PDB entry 3CME | X-ray diffraction, 2.95 A resolution | chains A and 0 of the 33 polymer chains in the assembly

# Chain A
Protein: 50S ribosomal protein L2P
Organism: Haloarcula marismortui
Reference sequence: P20276 (RL2_HALMA); residues 0-239 here correspond to UniProt positions 1-240 (UniProt number = residue number + 1)
Sequence (240 residues; each row starts with the number of its first residue; numbering starts at 0):
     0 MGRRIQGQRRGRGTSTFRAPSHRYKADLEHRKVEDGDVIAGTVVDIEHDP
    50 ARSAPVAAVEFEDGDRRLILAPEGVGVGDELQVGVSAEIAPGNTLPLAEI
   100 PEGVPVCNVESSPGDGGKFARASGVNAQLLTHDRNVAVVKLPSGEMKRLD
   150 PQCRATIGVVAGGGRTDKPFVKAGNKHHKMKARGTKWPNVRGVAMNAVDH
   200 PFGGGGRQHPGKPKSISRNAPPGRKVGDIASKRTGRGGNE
Not modelled in the structure: 0, 238-239
Ion coordination: Mg2+: Asn-188 (shared with U1846(0) of chain 0); Sr2+ near His-208 (its only coordinating residue here)

# Chain 0
Molecule: 50S ribosomal RNA
Organism: Haloarcula marismortui
Sequence (2923 nucleotides; each row starts with the number of its first residue):
     1 GUUGGCUACUAUGCCAGCUGGUGGAUUGCUCGGCUCAGGCGCUGAUGAAG
    51 GACGUGCCAAGCUGCGAUAAGCUGUGGGGAGCCGCACGGAGGCGAAGAAC
   101 CACAGAUUUCCGAAUGAGAAUCUCUCUAACAAUUGCUUCGCGCAAUGAGG
   151 AACCCCGAGAACUGAAACAUCUCAGUAUCGGGAGGAACAGAAAACGCAAC
   201 GUGAUGUCGUUAGUAACCGCGAGUGAACGCGAUACAGCCCAAACCGAAGC
   251 CCUCACGGGCAAUGUGGUGUCAGGGCUACCUCUCAUCAGCCGACCGUCUU
   301 CACGAAGUCUCUUGGAAUAGAGCGUGAUACAGGGUGACAACCCCGUACUG
   351 AAGACCAGUACGCUGUGCGGUAGUGCCAGAGUAGCGGGGGUUGGAUAUCC
   401 CUCGCGAAUAACGCAGGCAUCGACUGCGAAGGCUAAACACAACCUGAGAC
   451 CGAUAGUGAACAAGUAGUGUGAACGAACGCUGCAAAGUACCCUCAGAAGG
   501 GAGGCGAAAUAGAGCAUGAAAUCAGUUGGCGAUCGAGCGACAGGGCAUAC
   551 AAGGUCCCUUGACGAAUGACCGAGACGCGAGUCUCCAGUAAGACUCACGG
   601 GAAGCCGAUGUUCUGUCGUACGUUUUGAAAAACGAGCCAGGGAGUGUGUC
   651 UGUAUGGCAAGUCUAACCGGAGUAUCCGGGGAGGCACAGGGAAACCGACA
   701 UGGCCGCAGGGCUUUGCCCGAGGGCCGCCGUCUUCAAGGGCGGGGAGCCA
   751 UGUGGACACGACCCGAAUCCGGACGAUCUACGCAUGGACAAGAUGAAGCG
   801 UGCCGAAAGGCACGUGGAAGUCUGUUAGAGUUGGUGUCCUACAAUACCCU
   851 CUCGUGAUCUAUGUGUAGGGGUGAAAGGCCCAUCGAGUCCGGCAACAGCU
   901 GGUUCCAAUCGAAACAUGUCGAAGCAUGACCUCCGCCGAGGUAGUCUGUG
   951 AGGUAGAGCGACCGAUUGGUGUGUCCGCCUCCGAGAGGAGUCGGCACACC
  1001 UGUCAAACUCCAAACUUACAGACGCUGUUUGACGCGGGGAUUCCGGUGCG
  1051 CGGGGUAAGCCUGUGUACCAGGAGGGGAACAACCCAGAGAUAGGUUAAGG
  1101 UCCCCAAGUGUGGAUUAAGUGUAAUCCUCUGAAGGUGGUCUCGAGCCCUA
  1151 GACAGCCGGGAGGUGAGCUUAGAAGCAGCUACCCUCUAAGAAAAGCGUAA
  1201 CAGCUUACCGGCCGAGGUUUGAGGCGCCCAAAAUGAUCGGGACUCAAAUC
  1251 CACCACCGAGACCUGUCCGUACCACUCAUACUGGUAAUCGAGUAGAUUGG
  1301 CGCUCUAAUUGGAUGGAAGCAGGGGCGAGAGCUCCUGUGGACCGAUUAGU
  1351 GACGAAAAUCCUGGCCAUAGUAGCAGCGAUAGUCGGGUGAGAACCCCGAC
  1401 GGCCUAAUGGAUAAGGGUUCCUCAGCACUGCUGAUCAGCUGAGGGUUAGC
  1451 CGGUCCUAAGUCUCACCGCAACUCGACUGAGACGAAAUGGGAAACAGGUU
  1501 AAUAUUCCUGUGCCAUCAUGCAGUGAAAGUUGACGCCCUGGGGUCGAUCA
  1551 CGCCGGGCAUUCGCCCGGUCGAACCGUCCAACUCCGUGGAAGCCGUAAUG
  1601 GCAGGAAGCGGACGAACGGCGGCAUAGGGAAACGUGAUUCAACCUGGGGC
  1651 CCAUGAAAAGACGAGCAUGAUGUCCGUACCGAGAACCGACACAGGUGUCC
  1701 AUGGCGGCGAAAGCCAAGGCCUGUCGGGAGCAACCAACGUUAGGGAAUUC
  1751 GGCAAGUUAGUCCCGUACCUUCGGAAGAAGGGAUGCCUGCUCCGGAACGG
  1801 AGCAGGUCGCAGUGACUCGGAAGCUCGGACUGUCUAGUAACAACAUAGGU
  1851 GACCGCAAAUCCGCAAGGACUCGUACGGUCACUGAAUCCUGCCCAGUGCA
  1901 GGUAUCUGAACACCUCGUACAAGAGGACGAAGGACCUGUCAACGGCGGGG
  1951 GUAACUAUGACCCUCUUAAGGUAGCGUAGUACCUUGCCGCAUCAGUAGCG
  2001 GCUUGCAUGAAUGGAUUAACCAGAGCUUCACUGUCCCAACGUUGGGCCCG
  2051 GUGAACUGUACAUUCCAGUGCGGAGUCUGGAGACACCCAGGGGGAAGCGA
  2101 AGACCCUAUGGAGCUUUACUGCAGGCUGUCGCUGAGACGUGGUCGCCGAU
  2151 GUGCAGCAUAGGUAGGAGUCGUUACAGAGGUACCCGCGCUAGCGGGCCAC
  2201 CCAGACAACAGUGAAAUACUACCCGUCGGUGACUGCGACUCUCACUCCGG
  2251 GAGGAGGACACCGAUAGCCGGGCAGUUUGACUGGGGCGGUACGCGCUCGA
  2301 AAAGAUAUCGAGCGCGCCCUAUGGUCAUCUCAGCCGGGACAGAGACCCGG
  2351 CGAAGAGUGCAAGAGCAAAAGAUGACUUGACAGUGUUCUUCCCAACGAGG
  2401 AACGCUGACGCGAAAGCGUGGUCUAGCGAACCAAUUAGCCUGCUUGAUGC
  2451 GGGCAAUUGAUGACAGAAAAGCUACCCUAGGGAUAACAGAGUCGUCACUC
  2501 GCAAGAGCACAUAUCGACCGAGUGGCUUGCUACCUCGAUGUCGGUUCCCU
  2551 CCAUCCUGCCCGUGCAGAAGCGGGCAAGGGUGAGGUUGUUCGCCUAUUAA
  2601 AGGAGGUCGUGAGCUGGGUUUAGACCGUCGUGAGACAGGUCGGCUGCUAU
  2651 CUACUGGGUGUGUAAUGGUGUCUGACAAGAACGACCGUAUAGUACGAGAG
  2701 GAACUACGGUUGGUGGCCACUGGUGUACCGGUUGUUCGAGAGAGCACGUG
  2751 CCGGGUAGCCACGCCACACGGGGUAAGAGCUGAACGCAUCUAAGCUCGAA
  2801 ACCCACUUGGAAAAGAGACACCGCCGAGGUCCCGCGUACAAGACGCGGUC
  2851 GAUAGACUCGGGGUGUGCGCGUCGAGGUAACGAGACGUUAAGCCCACGAG
  2901 CACUAACAGACCAAAGCCAUCAU
Not modelled in the structure: 1-9, 126-127, 715, 971-998, 1560, 1952-1963, 2137-2236, 2339-2343, 2665-2666, 2915-2923
Modified residues: 1MA (6-hydro-1-methyladenosine-5'-monophosphate) at position 628, OMU (o2'-methyluridine 5'-monophosphate) at position 2587, OMG (o2'-methylguanosine-5'-monophosphate) at position 2588, UR3 (3-methyluridine-5'-monophoshate) at position 2619, PSU (pseudouridine-5'-monophosphate) at position 2621
Ion coordination: Na+ site 1: C40, G41; Na+ site 2: G56, A59, G61; Sr2+ site 1 near C85 (its only coordinating residue here); Na+ site 3: U107, U108; Na+ site 4: C130, U146; Mg2+ site 1: A165, C168; Na+ site 5: A165, A166; Mg2+ site 2 near A166 (its only coordinating residue here); Na+ site 6: U170, C218, G221; Na+ site 7: G196, A415, G416; Na+ site 8: U308, U335, C342 (shared with 2 residues of chain T); Na+ site 9: G386, U402; 34 more Na+ sites not listed; 15 more Sr2+ sites not listed; 15 more Mg2+ sites not listed
Ligand contacts: 6-aminohexanoic acid / phenylalanine: G2102, C2104, A2486, G2540, U2620, PSU_2621
From the paper describing this entry:
  - binding site for the 3-nt RNA strand: G2284, G2285, A2486, A2637
  - binding site for the 3-nt RNA strand: OMG_2588, U2589, U2590, G2618
  - conformationally variable residues (loop rearrangement): G2618 to U2620

# Interface between chain A and chain 0
Contacting residue pairs - 256 pairs, chain A then chain 0:
  Gly-1(A) / A886(0)  hydrogen bond to the base
  Gly-1(A) / C2114(0)  hydrogen bond to the phosphate
  Gly-1(A) / C2273(0)  hydrogen bond to the phosphate
  Arg-2(A) / G871(0)  hydrogen bond to the base
  Arg-2(A) / U872(0)  hydrogen bond to the base
  Arg-2(A) / G873(0)  base contact
  Arg-2(A) / G878(0)  hydrogen bond to the base
  Arg-2(A) / C879(0)  base contact
  Arg-3(A) / G870(0)  salt bridge to the phosphate
  Arg-3(A) / G871(0)  salt bridge to the phosphate
  Arg-3(A) / C1862(0)  hydrogen bond to the phosphate
  Arg-3(A) / G1863(0)  salt bridge to the phosphate
  Gly-6(A) / C1861(0)  hydrogen bond to the sugar
  Gly-6(A) / C1880(0)  phosphate contact
  Gln-7(A) / C1861(0)  hydrogen bond to the sugar
  Gln-7(A) / C1862(0)  hydrogen bond to the phosphate
  Arg-8(A) / G871(0)  salt bridge to the phosphate
  Arg-8(A) / U872(0)  hydrogen bond to the base
  Arg-8(A) / G873(0)  hydrogen bond to the base
  Arg-9(A) / U1860(0)  hydrogen bond to the base
  Arg-9(A) / A1869(0)  base contact
  Arg-9(A) / C1870(0)  hydrogen bond to the sugar
  Arg-9(A) / U1879(0)  sugar contact
  Arg-9(A) / C1880(0)  salt bridge to the phosphate
  Gly-10(A) / C1861(0)  hydrogen bond to the sugar
  Gly-10(A) / C1862(0)  sugar contact
  Gly-10(A) / G1868(0)  hydrogen bond to the base
  Gly-10(A) / A1869(0)  sugar contact
  Arg-11(A) / U866(0)  hydrogen bond to the phosphate
  Arg-11(A) / A867(0)  salt bridge to the phosphate
  Arg-11(A) / G871(0)  phosphate contact
  Arg-11(A) / C1862(0)  hydrogen bond to the sugar
  Gly-12(A) / A1869(0)  sugar contact
  Thr-13(A) / U866(0)  sugar contact
  Thr-13(A) / U872(0)  hydrogen bond to the phosphate
  Ser-14(A) / G782(0)  hydrogen bond to the base
  Ser-14(A) / C783(0)  sugar contact
  Ser-14(A) / G865(0)  base contact
  Thr-15(A) / C781(0)  hydrogen bond to the sugar
  Thr-15(A) / G782(0)  hydrogen bond to the sugar
  Thr-15(A) / G873(0)  phosphate contact
  Phe-16(A) / U872(0)  phosphate contact
  Phe-16(A) / A1869(0)  sugar contact
  Phe-16(A) / C1870(0)  sugar contact
  Arg-17(A) / G1460(0)  salt bridge to the phosphate
  Arg-17(A) / A1869(0)  phosphate contact
  Arg-17(A) / C1870(0)  phosphate contact
  Ala-18(A) / C1870(0)  hydrogen bond to the phosphate
  Ala-18(A) / U1871(0)  sugar contact
  Ser-20(A) / C1872(0)  hydrogen bond to the phosphate
  His-21(A) / C783(0)  hydrogen bond to the phosphate
  His-21(A) / A784(0)  salt bridge to the phosphate
  Arg-22(A) / A784(0)  salt bridge to the phosphate
  Tyr-23(A) / C1872(0)  base contact
  Lys-24(A) / U1654(0)  sugar contact
  Lys-24(A) / C1872(0)  base contact
  Ala-25(A) / C1872(0)  hydrogen bond to the sugar
  Asp-26(A) / C1872(0)  hydrogen bond to the base
  Lys-31(A) / G2250(0)  salt bridge to the phosphate
  Val-32(A) / G2250(0)  base contact
  Glu-33(A) / G2250(0)  base contact
  His-47(A) / A1653(0)  salt bridge to the phosphate
  His-47(A) / U1654(0)  stacking on the base
  Pro-49(A) / U1654(0)  phosphate contact
  Ala-50(A) / G1873(0)  sugar contact
  Arg-51(A) / G1873(0)  phosphate contact
  Arg-51(A) / U1874(0)  salt bridge to the phosphate
  Ser-52(A) / C1652(0)  hydrogen bond to the phosphate
  Ser-52(A) / A1653(0)  hydrogen bond to the phosphate
  Ser-110(A) / A1857(0)  hydrogen bond to the phosphate
  Ser-111(A) / C2248(0)  hydrogen bond to the sugar
  Pro-112(A) / C2248(0)  hydrogen bond to the sugar
  Gly-113(A) / G2249(0)  sugar contact
  Asp-114(A) / G2249(0)  phosphate contact
  Lys-117(A) / C1856(0)  sugar contact
  Lys-117(A) / A1857(0)  phosphate contact
  Lys-117(A) / U1874(0)  hydrogen bond to the sugar
  Phe-118(A) / G1855(0)  base contact
  Phe-118(A) / U1874(0)  sugar contact
  Ala-119(A) / U1874(0)  hydrogen bond to the sugar
  Ala-119(A) / A1875(0)  hydrogen bond to the phosphate
  Arg-120(A) / G1873(0)  salt bridge to the phosphate
  Arg-120(A) / U1874(0)  salt bridge to the phosphate
  Arg-120(A) / A1875(0)  hydrogen bond to the phosphate
  Ala-121(A) / U1874(0)  phosphate contact
  Ala-121(A) / A1875(0)  hydrogen bond to the phosphate
  Ala-121(A) / C1876(0)  sugar contact
  Ser-122(A) / C1876(0)  hydrogen bond to the sugar
  Gly-123(A) / C1876(0)  hydrogen bond to the base
  Val-124(A) / A1875(0)  phosphate contact
  Val-124(A) / C1876(0)  phosphate contact
  Leu-140(A) / G1855(0)  base contact
  Pro-141(A) / G1855(0)  base contact
  Pro-141(A) / A1875(0)  sugar contact
  Pro-141(A) / C1876(0)  phosphate contact
  Ser-142(A) / G1855(0)  hydrogen bond to the base
  Ser-142(A) / A1875(0)  hydrogen bond to the sugar
  Glu-144(A) / G1855(0)  hydrogen bond to the sugar
  Lys-146(A) / G1855(0)  hydrogen bond to the phosphate
  Lys-146(A) / C1856(0)  salt bridge to the phosphate
  Asp-149(A) / G2254(0)  sugar contact
  Gly-162(A) / C1876(0)  base contact
  Gly-163(A) / C1876(0)  hydrogen bond to the base
  Arg-164(A) / C1652(0)  hydrogen bond to the base
  Arg-164(A) / C1876(0)  hydrogen bond to the phosphate
  Arg-164(A) / G1877(0)  salt bridge to the phosphate
  Thr-165(A) / C1652(0)  base contact
  Thr-165(A) / C1876(0)  hydrogen bond to the sugar
  Lys-167(A) / C1652(0)  salt bridge to the phosphate
  Pro-168(A) / G1848(0)  phosphate contact
  Phe-169(A) / C1652(0)  stacking on the base
  Phe-169(A) / A1847(0)  hydrogen bond to the phosphate
  Phe-169(A) / G1848(0)  hydrogen bond to the phosphate
  Val-170(A) / A1847(0)  hydrogen bond to the sugar
  Lys-171(A) / G820(0)  salt bridge to the phosphate
  Ala-172(A) / G820(0)  hydrogen bond to the base
  Ala-172(A) / A857(0)  base contact
  Ala-172(A) / U1846(0)  sugar contact
  Gly-173(A) / G820(0)  hydrogen bond to the base
  Gly-173(A) / A857(0)  phosphate contact
  Lys-175(A) / A1847(0)  salt bridge to the phosphate
  His-176(A) / A857(0)  sugar contact
  His-177(A) / A857(0)  salt bridge to the phosphate
  His-177(A) / A1653(0)  stacking on the base
  Lys-178(A) / C1652(0)  hydrogen bond to the base
  Lys-178(A) / A1653(0)  sugar contact
  Lys-180(A) / C783(0)  phosphate contact
  Arg-182(A) / G1878(0)  salt bridge to the phosphate
  Gly-183(A) / C1870(0)  phosphate contact
  Gly-183(A) / U1871(0)  hydrogen bond to the phosphate
  Gly-183(A) / U1879(0)  phosphate contact
  Thr-184(A) / U1879(0)  phosphate contact
  Lys-185(A) / G873(0)  salt bridge to the phosphate
  Lys-185(A) / A874(0)  salt bridge to the phosphate
  Trp-186(A) / A857(0)  base contact
  Trp-186(A) / U1846(0)  sugar contact
  Trp-186(A) / A1847(0)  hydrogen bond to the phosphate
  Pro-187(A) / A874(0)  sugar contact
  Pro-187(A) / A1845(0)  phosphate contact
  Pro-187(A) / U1846(0)  phosphate contact
  Asn-188(A) / A1845(0)  hydrogen bond to the phosphate
  Asn-188(A) / U1846(0)  hydrogen bond to the phosphate
  Val-189(A) / A874(0)  sugar contact
  Val-189(A) / A875(0)  sugar contact
  Val-189(A) / C1844(0)  sugar contact
  Val-189(A) / A1845(0)  phosphate contact
  Arg-190(A) / C1844(0)  salt bridge to the phosphate
  Arg-190(A) / A1845(0)  salt bridge to the phosphate
  Arg-190(A) / C1882(0)  phosphate contact
  Arg-190(A) / U1883(0)  salt bridge to the phosphate
  Arg-190(A) / G1884(0)  base contact
  Gly-191(A) / C1882(0)  hydrogen bond to the phosphate
  Val-192(A) / C1882(0)  hydrogen bond to the phosphate
  Ala-193(A) / A875(0)  hydrogen bond to the sugar
  Met-194(A) / A875(0)  base contact
  Asn-195(A) / G877(0)  hydrogen bond to the sugar
  Ala-196(A) / C2114(0)  phosphate contact
  Ala-196(A) / U2115(0)  phosphate contact
  Val-197(A) / G877(0)  base contact
  Val-197(A) / C2114(0)  phosphate contact
  Asp-198(A) / G873(0)  hydrogen bond to the base
  Asp-198(A) / A875(0)  base contact
  His-199(A) / A1881(0)  salt bridge to the phosphate
  Phe-201(A) / A1881(0)  phosphate contact
  Phe-201(A) / C1882(0)  phosphate contact
  Gly-202(A) / A2633(0)  phosphate contact
  Gly-203(A) / A2633(0)  phosphate contact
  Gly-203(A) / G2634(0)  phosphate contact
  Gly-204(A) / A2633(0)  hydrogen bond to the phosphate
  Gly-204(A) / G2634(0)  hydrogen bond to the phosphate
  Gly-205(A) / C2625(0)  phosphate contact
  Gly-205(A) / G2634(0)  hydrogen bond to the base
  Arg-206(A) / C2626(0)  phosphate contact
  Arg-206(A) / C2629(0)  base contact
  Arg-206(A) / G2630(0)  base contact
  Gln-207(A) / C1844(0)  hydrogen bond to the phosphate
  Gln-207(A) / U2012(0)  sugar contact
  Gln-207(A) / C2625(0)  phosphate contact
  His-208(A) / G1944(0)  salt bridge to the phosphate
  His-208(A) / G2630(0)  hydrogen bond to the base
  His-208(A) / G2632(0)  phosphate contact
  Pro-209(A) / C1943(0)  phosphate contact
  Pro-209(A) / G1944(0)  phosphate contact
  Gly-210(A) / C1943(0)  sugar contact
  Gly-210(A) / U2631(0)  hydrogen bond to the sugar
  Gly-210(A) / G2632(0)  sugar contact
  Lys-211(A) / C1943(0)  sugar contact
  Lys-211(A) / U2117(0)  salt bridge to the phosphate
  Lys-211(A) / G2271(0)  salt bridge to the phosphate
  Pro-212(A) / G1898(0)  sugar contact
  Pro-212(A) / A1942(0)  base contact
  Pro-212(A) / C1943(0)  sugar contact
  Lys-213(A) / A1881(0)  sugar contact
  Lys-213(A) / C1882(0)  sugar contact
  Lys-213(A) / A1942(0)  salt bridge to the phosphate
  Ser-214(A) / G1898(0)  hydrogen bond to the sugar
  Ser-214(A) / C1899(0)  sugar contact
  Ile-215(A) / C1899(0)  phosphate contact
  Ser-216(A) / C1899(0)  sugar contact
  Ser-216(A) / A1900(0)  phosphate contact
  Arg-217(A) / C1853(0)  hydrogen bond to the sugar
  Arg-217(A) / A1859(0)  phosphate contact
  Arg-217(A) / U1860(0)  salt bridge to the phosphate
  Arg-217(A) / A1900(0)  hydrogen bond to the phosphate
  Asn-218(A) / G2124(0)  hydrogen bond to the base
  Asn-218(A) / G2125(0)  hydrogen bond to the sugar
  Asn-218(A) / C2126(0)  sugar contact
  Pro-220(A) / A2123(0)  base contact
  Pro-220(A) / G2272(0)  base contact
  Pro-221(A) / C1861(0)  phosphate contact
  Pro-221(A) / C1862(0)  phosphate contact
  Pro-221(A) / G2124(0)  sugar contact
  Gly-222(A) / G2272(0)  sugar contact
  Arg-223(A) / G2270(0)  hydrogen bond to the phosphate
  Arg-223(A) / G2271(0)  salt bridge to the phosphate
  Arg-223(A) / G2272(0)  salt bridge to the phosphate
  Lys-224(A) / U1860(0)  salt bridge to the phosphate
  Lys-224(A) / C1861(0)  salt bridge to the phosphate
  Val-225(A) / C1880(0)  sugar contact
  Val-225(A) / A1881(0)  phosphate contact
  Gly-226(A) / G1851(0)  base contact
  Gly-226(A) / C1880(0)  hydrogen bond to the sugar
  Gly-226(A) / A1881(0)  sugar contact
  Asp-227(A) / G1851(0)  hydrogen bond to the base
  Asp-227(A) / A1852(0)  sugar contact
  Asp-227(A) / A1942(0)  sugar contact
  Ile-228(A) / A1852(0)  hydrogen bond to the sugar
  Ile-228(A) / C1853(0)  sugar contact
  Ile-228(A) / U1860(0)  sugar contact
  Ala-229(A) / C1853(0)  sugar contact
  Ala-229(A) / C1899(0)  sugar contact
  Ala-229(A) / A1900(0)  sugar contact
  Ser-230(A) / A1852(0)  phosphate contact
  Ser-230(A) / C1899(0)  hydrogen bond to the sugar
  Ser-230(A) / A1900(0)  sugar contact
  Lys-231(A) / A1852(0)  phosphate contact
  Lys-231(A) / C1853(0)  salt bridge to the phosphate
  Lys-231(A) / C1854(0)  salt bridge to the phosphate
  Lys-231(A) / A1900(0)  sugar contact
  Lys-231(A) / G1938(0)  base contact
  Arg-232(A) / A1852(0)  sugar contact
  Arg-232(A) / U1939(0)  sugar contact
  Thr-233(A) / G1851(0)  sugar contact
  Thr-233(A) / U1939(0)  hydrogen bond to the sugar
  Thr-233(A) / C1940(0)  sugar contact
  Thr-233(A) / A1942(0)  hydrogen bond to the sugar
  Gly-234(A) / G1851(0)  sugar contact
  Gly-234(A) / C1940(0)  phosphate contact
  Gly-234(A) / A1941(0)  phosphate contact
  Gly-234(A) / A1942(0)  hydrogen bond to the phosphate
  Arg-235(A) / U1850(0)  hydrogen bond to the phosphate
  Arg-235(A) / G1851(0)  salt bridge to the phosphate
  Arg-235(A) / A1941(0)  base contact
  Gly-236(A) / U1939(0)  phosphate contact
  Gly-236(A) / C1940(0)  phosphate contact
  Gly-237(A) / U1939(0)  phosphate contact
Interface residues without a listed pair, chain A (125 interface residues in all): Ile-4, Gln-5, Leu-27, Gly-161, Ala-181
Interface residues without a listed pair, chain 0 (100 interface residues in all): U858, A876, A1459, C1651, A1843, U2116, A2255, A2274

# Summary
125 residues of chain A face 100 of chain 0 across their interface, with 82 hydrogen bonds, 39 salt bridges
and 3 aromatic stacking contacts. Polar pairs include Gly-1(A)/A886(0), Arg-2(A)/G871(0) and Arg-2(A)/U872(0).
The paper reports a binding site for the 3-nt RNA strand at G2284(0), G2285(0) and A2486(0) among others;
conformational variability at G2618(0).
Here chain A is 50S ribosomal protein L2P and chain 0 is 50S ribosomal RNA, both from Haloarcula marismortui.
Entry 3CME (The Structure of CA and CCA-PHE-CAP-BIO Bound to the Large Ribosomal Subunit of Haloarcula
Marismortui) was determined by X-ray diffraction (same publication as 3CMA).
